Entry 9CO8 (electron microscopy, 2.99 A resolution); this record covers chains A and E of the 6 polymer chains in the assembly.

[Chain A]
Name: Spike glycoprotein
From: Severe acute respiratory syndrome coronavirus 2
Reference sequence: P0DTC2 (SPIKE_SARS2); aligned to UniProt positions 28-1206 over residues 29-1207 (the alignment contains insertions or deletions, so no single offset holds)
Chain sequence (1253 residues; numbered -9 to 1243; the number before each row is that of its first residue; numbers below 1 keep their minus sign (Met-9 is residue -9)):
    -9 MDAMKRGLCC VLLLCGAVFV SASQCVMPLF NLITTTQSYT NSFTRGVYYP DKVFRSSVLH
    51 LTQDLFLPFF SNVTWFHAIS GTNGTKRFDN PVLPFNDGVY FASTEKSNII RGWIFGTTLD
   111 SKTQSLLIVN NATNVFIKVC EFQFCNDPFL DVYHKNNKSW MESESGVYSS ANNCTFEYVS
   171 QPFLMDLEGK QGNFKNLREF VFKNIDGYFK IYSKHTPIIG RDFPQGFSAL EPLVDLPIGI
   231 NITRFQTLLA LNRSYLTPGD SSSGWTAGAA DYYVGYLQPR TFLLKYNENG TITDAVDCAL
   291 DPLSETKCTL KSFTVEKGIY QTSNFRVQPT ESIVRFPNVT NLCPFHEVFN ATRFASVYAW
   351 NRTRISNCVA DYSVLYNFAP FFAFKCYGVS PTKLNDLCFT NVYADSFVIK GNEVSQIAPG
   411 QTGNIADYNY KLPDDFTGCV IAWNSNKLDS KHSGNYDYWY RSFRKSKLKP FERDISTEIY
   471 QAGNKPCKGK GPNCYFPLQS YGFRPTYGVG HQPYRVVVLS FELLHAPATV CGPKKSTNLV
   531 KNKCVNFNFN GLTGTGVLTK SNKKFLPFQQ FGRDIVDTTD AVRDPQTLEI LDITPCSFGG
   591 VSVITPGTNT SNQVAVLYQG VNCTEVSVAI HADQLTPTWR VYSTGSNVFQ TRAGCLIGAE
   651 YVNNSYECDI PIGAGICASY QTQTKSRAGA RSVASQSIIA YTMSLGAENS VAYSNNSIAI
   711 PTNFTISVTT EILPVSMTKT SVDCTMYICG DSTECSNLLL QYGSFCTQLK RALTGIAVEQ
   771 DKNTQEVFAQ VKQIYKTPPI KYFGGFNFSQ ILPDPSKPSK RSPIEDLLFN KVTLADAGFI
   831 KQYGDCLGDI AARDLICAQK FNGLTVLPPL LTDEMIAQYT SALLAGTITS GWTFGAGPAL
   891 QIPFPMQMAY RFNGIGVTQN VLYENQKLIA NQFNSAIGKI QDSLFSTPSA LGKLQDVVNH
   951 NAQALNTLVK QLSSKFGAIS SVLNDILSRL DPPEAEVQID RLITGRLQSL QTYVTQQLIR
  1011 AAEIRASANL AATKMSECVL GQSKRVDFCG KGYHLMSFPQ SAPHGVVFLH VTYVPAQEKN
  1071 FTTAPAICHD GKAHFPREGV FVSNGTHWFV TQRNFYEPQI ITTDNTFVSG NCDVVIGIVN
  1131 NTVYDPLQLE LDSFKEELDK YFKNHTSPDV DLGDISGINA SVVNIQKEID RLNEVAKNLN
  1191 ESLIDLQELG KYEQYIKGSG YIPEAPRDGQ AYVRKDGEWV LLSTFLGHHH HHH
Not modelled in the structure: -9 to 25, 674-684, 825-844, 1147-1243
Sequence notes: initiating methionine (-9); expression tag (-8 to 28, 1208-1243); conflict Leu51 (Ser50 in P0DTC2), Phe126 (Val127 in P0DTC2), Asp141 (Gly142 in P0DTC2), 54 further conflict positions vs the reference (P0DTC2) not listed
Disulfides: Cys288-Cys298, Cys333-Cys358, Cys376-Cys429, Cys388-Cys521, Cys477-Cys484, Cys613-Cys645, Cys658-Cys667, Cys1028-Cys1039
Covalently attached groups: N-acetylglucosamine (NAG) linked to Asn705, Asn713, Asn797, Asn1094, Asn1130
Swiss-Prot annotation at these positions:
  - region: Asp1164, Ser1171, Asn1174, Asn1188, Glu1203 (Heptad repeat 2)
  - glycosylation (N-linked (GlcNAc...) asparagine): Asn62 (hybrid), Asn1174 (complex)

[Chain E]
Name: Nanosota-9
From: Vicugna pacos
Chain sequence (150 residues; numbered 1 to 150; the number before each row is that of its first residue):
     1 QVQLQESGGG LVQPGGSLRL SCTASGIALH THATGWFRQA PGKEREGVSC ISSGDGTTYY
    61 EDSVEGRFTI SRDNAKNTVY LQMNSLKLED TAVYYCAADP GAVCHSGSYY YTDDDFYYRG
   121 QGTQVTVSSG GQHHHHHHGA YPYDVPDYAS
Not modelled in the structure: 130-150
Disulfides: Cys22-Cys96, Cys50-Cys104

[How chain A and chain E interact]
Pairs across the interface (4):
  Asn402(A) - Asn84(E)  hydrogen bond (backbone-side chain)
  Ser405(A) - Thr69(E)
  Val499(A) - Ser17(E)
  His501(A) - Gly15(E)
Other interface residues (no listed pair), chain A (6 interface residues in all): Phe374, Gly500
Other interface residues (no listed pair), chain E (6 interface residues in all): Gly16, Asp73

[Overview]
Chain A and chain E each contribute 6 residues to their interface, with 1 hydrogen bond. Its one
hydrogen-bonded contact is Asn402(A)-Asn84(E). Covalently linked N-acetylglucosamine: at Asn705(A), Asn713(A),
Asn797(A), Asn1094(A) and Asn1130(A).
Chain A is Spike glycoprotein (Severe acute respiratory syndrome coronavirus 2) and chain E is Nanosota-9
(Vicugna pacos); the structure, JN.1 spike/Nanosota-9 complex, was determined by electron microscopy,
deposited together with 9CO6, 9CO7 and 9CO9.
